PDB entry 6VX4 | electron microscopy, 3.12 A resolution | chains A and G of the 9 polymer chains in the assembly

[Chain A]
Name: Pertussis like toxin subunit B
Source organism: Salmonella enterica subsp. enterica serovar Typhi str. CT18
UniProt: A0A286LNT9 (A0A286LNT9_SALET); numbering as in UniProt (aligned over 24-137)
Sequence (114 residues; numbered 24 to 137; the number before each row is that of its first residue):
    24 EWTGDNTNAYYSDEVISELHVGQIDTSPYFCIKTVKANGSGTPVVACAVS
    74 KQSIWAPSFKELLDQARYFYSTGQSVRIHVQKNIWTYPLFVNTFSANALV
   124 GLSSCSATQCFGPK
Disulfide bonds: C54-C70, C128-C133

[Chain G]
Name: Pertussis toxin-like subunit ArtA
Source organism: Salmonella enterica subsp. enterica serovar Typhi str. CT18
UniProt: A0A3Z7CEY9 (A0A3Z7CEY9_SALET); numbering as in UniProt (aligned over 19-242)
Sequence (224 residues; each row starts with the number of its first residue):
    19 VDFVYRVDSTPPDVIFRDGFSLLGYNRNFQQFISGRSCSGGSSDSRYIAT
    69 TSSVNQTYAIARAYYSRSTFKGNLYRYQIRADNNFYSLLPSITYLETQGG
   119 HFNAYEKTMMRLQREYVSTLSILPENIQKAVALVYDSATGLVKDGVSTMN
   169 ASYLGLSTTSNPGVIPFLPEPQTYTQQRIDAFGPLISSCFSIGSVCHSHR
   219 GQRADVYNMSFYDARPVIELILSK
Disulfide bonds: C56-C207

[Interface between chain A and chain G]
Pairs across the interface (23):
  D87(A) - K242(G)  salt bridge
  R90(A) - L238(G)
  R90(A) - K242(G)
  Y91(A) - V235(G)  hydrophobic
  Y91(A) - L238(G)  hydrophobic
  Y91(A) - I239(G)  hydrophobic
  S94(A) - Y230(G)
  S94(A) - V235(G)
  S94(A) - L238(G)
  T95(A) - Y230(G)
  T95(A) - V235(G)
  Q97(A) - G201(G)  hydrogen bond (side chain-backbone)
  Q97(A) - Y230(G)
  C128(A) - S84(G)  hydrogen bond (backbone-side chain)
  S129(A) - S84(G)  hydrogen bond
  S129(A) - Y153(G)  hydrogen bond
  A130(A) - Y83(G)
  A130(A) - S84(G)  hydrogen bond (backbone-backbone)
  A130(A) - R85(G)
  A130(A) - S86(G)
  Q132(A) - S155(G)
  Q132(A) - A156(G)
  Q132(A) - T157(G)
Interface residues without a listed pair, chain A (13 interface residues in all): D36, A60, N61
Interface residues without a listed pair, chain G (18 interface residues in all): T87, P202, D231, P234

[Overview]
Chain A and chain G form an interface of 13 and 18 residues respectively; the contacts include 5 hydrogen
bonds and 1 salt bridge. Among the polar pairs are D87(A)-K242(G), Q97(A)-G201(G) and C128(A)-S84(G).
Chain A is Pertussis like toxin subunit B and chain G is Pertussis toxin-like subunit ArtA, both from
Salmonella enterica subsp. enterica serovar Typhi str. CT18; the structure, Density-fitted Model Structure of
Antibody Variable Domains of TyTx11 in Complex with Typhoid Toxin, was determined by electron microscopy.
